7RJB - chains F and M of the 10 polymer chains in the assembly; structure by electron microscopy, 3.20 A resolution.

== Chain F ==
Molecule: Ubiquinol--cytochrome-c reductase subunit 8
From: Candida albicans (strain SC5314 / ATCC MYA-2876)
UniProtKB: A0A1D8PHA2 (A0A1D8PHA2_CANAL); numbering as in UniProt (aligned over 1-95)
Chain sequence (95 residues; each row starts with the number of its first residue):
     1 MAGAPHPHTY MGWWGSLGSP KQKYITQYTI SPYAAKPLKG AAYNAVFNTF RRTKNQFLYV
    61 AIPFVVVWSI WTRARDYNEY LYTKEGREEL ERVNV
Disordered / not traced: 1-8, 94-95

== Chain M ==
Molecule: Cytochrome b-c1 complex subunit Rieske, mitochondrial
From: Candida albicans (strain SC5314 / ATCC MYA-2876)
Notes: EC 7.1.1.8
UniProtKB: A0A1D8PJX3 (A0A1D8PJX3_CANAL); residue numbers follow UniProt; this construct covers 1-213
Chain sequence (213 residues; each row starts with the number of its first residue):
     1 MSSLAFRTLR NGLGLKSSVR ALSTTTTTLS NYQQPDYSSY LNNKSGQGSR NFTYFMVGSM
    61 GLLSAAGAKS TVEAFLSSFA ASADVLAMAK VEVKLGAIPE GKNVIIKWQG KPVFIRHRTA
   121 DEIEEANQVD IKTLRDPQND ADRVKKPEWL IMLGICTHLG CVPIGEAGDF GGWFCPCHGS
   181 HYDISGRIRK GPAPLNLEIP EYDFTDDETL LVG
Disordered / not traced: 1-30, 81-213
Swiss-Prot annotation at these positions:
  - binding site ([2Fe-2S] cluster): Cys-156, His-158, Cys-175, His-178

== Chain F / chain M interface ==
Residue-residue contacts - 15 pairs, chain F then chain M:
  Tyr-28(F) with Tyr-32(M); Gln-34(M)
  Thr-29(F) with Tyr-37(M)
  Ile-30(F) with Tyr-37(M), hydrophobic
  Tyr-33(F) with Arg-50(M)
  Ala-34(F) with Leu-41(M)
  Ala-35(F) with Tyr-40(M); Asn-42(M)
  Lys-36(F) with Ser-39(M), hydrogen bond (side chain-backbone); Tyr-40(M), hydrogen bond (backbone-backbone); Leu-41(M); Asn-42(M); Asn-43(M)
  Lys-39(F) with Ser-39(M); Tyr-40(M)
Interface residues without a listed pair, chain M (14 interface residues in all): Asn-31, Pro-35, Ser-38, Ser-49, Thr-53

== In short ==
The interface between chain F and chain M involves 8 residues on one side and 14 on the other; the contacts
include 2 hydrogen bonds. Among the polar pairs are Lys-36(F)/Ser-39(M) and Lys-36(F)/Tyr-40(M). UniProt lists
4 [2Fe-2S] cluster-binding residues on chain M.
Here chain F is Ubiquinol--cytochrome-c reductase subunit 8 and chain M is Cytochrome b-c1 complex subunit
Rieske, mitochondrial, both from Candida albicans (strain SC5314 / ATCC MYA-2876). Entry 7RJB (Complex III2
from Candida albicans, inhibitor free, Rieske head domain in b position) was determined by electron microscopy
(same publication as 7RJA, 7RJC, 7RJD and 7RJE).
